Entry 7OGU (X-ray diffraction, 2.87 A resolution); this record covers chains AAA and CCC of the 3 polymer chains in the assembly.

# Chain AAA
Name: Receptor-like protein kinase HSL1
Organism: Arabidopsis thaliana
Notes: EC 2.7.11.1
Reference sequence: Q9SGP2 (HSL1_ARATH); numbering as in UniProt (aligned over 17-618)
Amino-acid sequence (617 residues; row label = number of the first residue in the row):
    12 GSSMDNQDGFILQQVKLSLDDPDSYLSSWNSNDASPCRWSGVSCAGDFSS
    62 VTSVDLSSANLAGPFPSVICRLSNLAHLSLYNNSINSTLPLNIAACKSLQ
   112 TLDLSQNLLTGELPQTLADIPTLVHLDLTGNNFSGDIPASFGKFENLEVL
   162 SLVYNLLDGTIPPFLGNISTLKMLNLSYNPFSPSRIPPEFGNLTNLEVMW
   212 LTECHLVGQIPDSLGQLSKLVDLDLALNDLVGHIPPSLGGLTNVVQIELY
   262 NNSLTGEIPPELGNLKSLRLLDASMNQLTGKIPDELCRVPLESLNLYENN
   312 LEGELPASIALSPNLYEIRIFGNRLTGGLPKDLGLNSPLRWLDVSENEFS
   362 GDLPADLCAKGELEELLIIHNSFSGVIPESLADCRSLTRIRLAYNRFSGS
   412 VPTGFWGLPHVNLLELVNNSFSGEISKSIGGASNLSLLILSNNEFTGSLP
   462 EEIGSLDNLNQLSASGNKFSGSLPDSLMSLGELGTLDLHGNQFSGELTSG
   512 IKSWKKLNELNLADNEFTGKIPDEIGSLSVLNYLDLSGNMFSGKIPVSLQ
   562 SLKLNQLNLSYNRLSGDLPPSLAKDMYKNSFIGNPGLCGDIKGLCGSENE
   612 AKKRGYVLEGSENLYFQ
Not modelled in the structure: 12, 607-628
Sequence notes: expression tag (12-16, 619-628)
Disulfide bonds: Cys48-Cys55, Cys81-Cys107, Cys369-Cys395, Cys599-Cys606
Covalently attached groups: N-acetylglucosamine (NAG) linked to Asn97, Asn178, Asn186, Asn262, Asn429, Asn445, Asn569; glycan linked to Asn203
Bound ions: Na+ site 1: Asn178 (together with N-acetylglucosamine); Na+ site 2: Asn239, Asn262 (together with N-acetylglucosamine)
UniProt features mapped onto this chain:
  - glycosylation (N-linked (GlcNAc...) asparagine): Asn93, Asn97, Asn143, Asn178, Asn186, Asn203, Asn262, Asn429, Asn445, Asn569

# Chain CCC
Name: CLAVATA3/ESR (CLE)-related protein 9
Organism: Arabidopsis thaliana
Reference sequence: Q9FZE4 (CLE9_ARATH); residues 109-120 here = UniProt positions 109-120
Amino-acid sequence (12 residues; each row starts with the number of its first residue):
   109 RLVPSGPNPLHN
Modified positions: Pro112 (4-hydroxyproline; HYP); Pro115 (4-hydroxyproline; HYP)
UniProt features mapped onto this chain:
  - modified residue (Hydroxyproline): Pro112, Pro115
  - glycosylation: Pro115 (O-linked (Ara...) hydroxyproline)
What the authors report for this chain:
  - mutagenesis - N116S (2-fold): increased binding to HSL1-SERK1 complex
  - mutagenesis - N116S: increased binding to isolated HSL1 ectodomain
  - specificity-determining residues: Asn116

# How chain AAA and chain CCC interact
Contacting residue pairs - 35 pairs, chain AAA then chain CCC:
  Tyr165(AAA) - Leu110(CCC)  hydrophobic
  Tyr189(AAA) - Arg109(CCC)  hydrogen bond (side chain-backbone)
  Tyr189(AAA) - Leu110(CCC)  hydrophobic
  Tyr189(AAA) - Val111(CCC)  hydrogen bond (side chain-backbone)
  Trp211(AAA) - Val111(CCC)
  Trp211(AAA) - Pro112(CCC)
  Trp211(AAA) - Ser113(CCC)
  Asp233(AAA) - Ser113(CCC)  hydrogen bond
  Asp235(AAA) - Ser113(CCC)  hydrogen bond
  Asp235(AAA) - Gly114(CCC)
  Gln257(AAA) - Ser113(CCC)  hydrogen bond
  Gln257(AAA) - Gly114(CCC)
  Glu259(AAA) - Gly114(CCC)
  Glu259(AAA) - Pro115(CCC)  hydrogen bond (side chain-backbone)
  Tyr261(AAA) - Gly114(CCC)  hydrogen bond (side chain-backbone)
  Tyr261(AAA) - Asn116(CCC)
  Leu281(AAA) - Pro115(CCC)
  Asp283(AAA) - Pro115(CCC)
  Asp283(AAA) - Asn116(CCC)  hydrogen bond (side chain-backbone)
  Met286(AAA) - Asn116(CCC)
  Met286(AAA) - Leu118(CCC)  hydrophobic
  Asn306(AAA) - Pro115(CCC)
  Asn306(AAA) - Asn116(CCC)
  Tyr308(AAA) - Asn116(CCC)  hydrogen bond (side chain-backbone)
  Tyr308(AAA) - Leu118(CCC)  hydrogen bond (side chain-backbone)
  Arg330(AAA) - Leu118(CCC)  hydrogen bond (side chain-backbone)
  Arg330(AAA) - His119(CCC)
  Phe332(AAA) - Leu118(CCC)
  Phe332(AAA) - Asn120(CCC)
  Asp354(AAA) - His119(CCC)
  Asp354(AAA) - Asn120(CCC)  hydrogen bond (side chain-backbone)
  Glu376(AAA) - His119(CCC)  salt bridge
  Leu378(AAA) - Asn120(CCC)
  Arg400(AAA) - Asn120(CCC)  hydrogen bond (side chain-backbone)
  Arg402(AAA) - Asn120(CCC)  hydrogen bond (side chain-backbone)
Also at the interface, not in a pair above, chain AAA (26 interface residues in all): Val164, Leu282, Ser304, Glu328, Ser356, Ile380
Also at the interface, not in a pair above, chain CCC (12 interface residues in all): Pro117

# In short
The interface between chain AAA and chain CCC involves 26 residues on one side and 12 on the other, with 14
hydrogen bonds and 1 salt bridge. Polar contacts include Glu376(AAA)-His119(CCC), Tyr189(AAA)-Arg109(CCC) and
Tyr189(AAA)-Val111(CCC). The paper reports that N116S of chain CCC increases binding to HSL1-SERK1 complex;
the specificity determinant Asn116(CCC).
Chain AAA is Receptor-like protein kinase HSL1 and chain CCC is CLAVATA3/ESR (CLE)-related protein 9, both
from Arabidopsis thaliana; the structure, Plant peptide hormone receptor complex H1C9S1, was determined by
X-ray diffraction (same publication as 7ODK, 7ODV, 7OGO, 7OGQ and 7OGZ).
